9GCS - chains E and F of the 22 polymer chains in the assembly; structure by electron microscopy, 3.90 A resolution.

[Chain E (and F)]
Protein: Transcription termination factor Rho
From: Escherichia coli
Notes: EC 3.6.4.-; chain F of this document is another copy of the same molecule, construct and numbering; everything in this record applies to it too
UniProtKB: P0AG30 (RHO_ECOLI); residue numbers follow UniProt; this construct covers 1-419
Chain sequence (419 residues; each row starts with the number of its first residue):
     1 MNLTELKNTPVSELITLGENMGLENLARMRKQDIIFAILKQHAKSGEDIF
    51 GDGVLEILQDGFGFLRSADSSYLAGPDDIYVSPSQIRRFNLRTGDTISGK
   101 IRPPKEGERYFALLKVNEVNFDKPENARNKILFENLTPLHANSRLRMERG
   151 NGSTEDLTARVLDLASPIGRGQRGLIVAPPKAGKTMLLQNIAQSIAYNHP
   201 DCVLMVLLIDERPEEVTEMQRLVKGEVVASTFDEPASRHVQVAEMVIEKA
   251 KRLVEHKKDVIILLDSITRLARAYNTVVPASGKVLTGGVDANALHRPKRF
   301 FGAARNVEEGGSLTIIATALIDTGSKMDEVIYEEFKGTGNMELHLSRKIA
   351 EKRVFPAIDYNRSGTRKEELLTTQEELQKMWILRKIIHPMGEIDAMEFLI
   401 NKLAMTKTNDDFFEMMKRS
UniProt features mapped onto this chain:
  - region: Gly61 to Arg66 (RNA-binding 1), Asp78 to Tyr80 (RNA-binding 1), Glu108 to Tyr110 (RNA-binding 1), Val284 to Gly288 (RNA-binding 2)
  - binding site (ATP): Gly169 to Gly174, Lys181 to Met186, Arg212
  - site: Lys326 (RNA-binding 2)
  - mutagenesis: Phe62 (F62L/A: Defective for RNA-binding), Phe64 (F64L/A: Defective for RNA-binding), Lys181 (K181Q: Partial loss of ATPase, helicase and termination activity), Lys184 (K184Q: Improves ATPase and helicase activity but reduced termination activity), Cys202 (C202G/S: Does not affect the kinetics of ATP hydrolysis and inhibition by bicyclomycin), Asp265 (D265N: Loss of ATPase activity, helicase and termination activity)
Metal / ion sites: Mg2+: Thr185 (together with ATP)
Small-molecule neighbours:
  - ATP (adenosine-5'-triphosphate), molecule 1: Pro179, Lys181, Ala182, Gly183, Lys184, Thr185, Met186, Arg212, Phe355
  - ATP, molecule 2: Arg366, Lys367, Glu369
Reported in the primary citation:
  - binding site for ATP: Lys181, Met186, Arg212, Phe355, Arg366

[Chain E / chain F interface]
Contacting residue pairs (53; chain E residue first):
  Glu24(E) with Asn90(F)
  Asn25(E) with Asn90(F)
  Ala27(E) with Lys130(F); Leu132(F)
  Arg28(E) with Asn90(F); Arg92(F), hydrogen bond (backbone-side chain); Ala127(F), hydrogen bond (side chain-backbone); Arg128(F), hydrogen bond (side chain-backbone); Lys130(F); Leu132(F)
  Met29(E) with Leu132(F); Asn135(F)
  Arg30(E) with Leu132(F); Glu134(F), salt bridge; Asn135(F), hydrogen bond
  Lys31(E) with Asn135(F), hydrogen bond (side chain-backbone)
  Lys181(E) with Arg366(F)
  Asp210(E) with Lys298(F), salt bridge
  Arg212(E) with Arg173(F); Gly337(F); Arg366(F)
  Pro213(E) with Pro138(F), hydrophobic; Arg173(F)
  Glu214(E) with Pro138(F); Leu139(F); His140(F); Arg173(F), salt bridge
  Glu215(E) with His140(F), salt bridge
  Thr217(E) with Thr137(F); Pro138(F), hydrogen bond (side chain-backbone); Leu139(F)
  Arg221(E) with Thr137(F), hydrogen bond
  Phe232(E) with Arg173(F); Lys298(F); Gly302(F); Thr338(F)
  Asp233(E) with His295(F); Arg299(F), salt bridge; Gly302(F)
  Glu234(E) with His295(F); Lys298(F), hydrogen bond (backbone-side chain)
  Pro235(E) with His295(F)
  His239(E) with Lys298(F)
  Arg272(E) with Glu333(F), salt bridge
  Thr276(E) with Lys283(F)
  Val278(E) with Lys283(F)
  Pro279(E) with Lys283(F)
  Ala280(E) with Lys283(F)
  Thr323(E) with Lys336(F), hydrogen bond (backbone-side chain)
  Ser325(E) with Glu333(F)
  Glu351(E) with Trp381(F)
  Arg353(E) with Leu377(F); Trp381(F)
Other interface residues (no listed pair), chain E (32 interface residues in all): Val11, Gly287, Gly324
Other interface residues (no listed pair), chain F (33 interface residues in all): Phe89, Ile131, Leu285, Thr286, Arg305, Glu334, Asn340, Thr365

[Summary]
32 residues of chain E face 33 of chain F across their interface; the contacts include 9 hydrogen bonds and 6
salt bridges. Polar pairs include Arg30(E)-Glu134(F), Asp210(E)-Lys298(F) and Glu214(E)-Arg173(F). Chain E
binds ATP. The paper reports a binding site for ATP at Lys181(E), Met186(E) and Arg212(E) among others.
Chain E and chain F are both Transcription termination factor Rho (Escherichia coli); the structure,
Rho-ATP-Psu complex II, was determined by electron microscopy, deposited together with 8PEU, 8PEW, 8PEX, 8PEY
and 9GCT.
